PDB entry 9GC6 | X-ray diffraction, 1.90 A resolution | chain A

== Chain A ==
Name: Epidermal growth factor receptor
From: Homo sapiens
Notes: EC 2.7.10.1
UniProtKB: P00533 (EGFR_HUMAN); residues 695-1022 here = UniProt positions 695-1022
Amino-acid sequence (330 residues; numbered 693 to 1022; the number before each row is that of its first residue):
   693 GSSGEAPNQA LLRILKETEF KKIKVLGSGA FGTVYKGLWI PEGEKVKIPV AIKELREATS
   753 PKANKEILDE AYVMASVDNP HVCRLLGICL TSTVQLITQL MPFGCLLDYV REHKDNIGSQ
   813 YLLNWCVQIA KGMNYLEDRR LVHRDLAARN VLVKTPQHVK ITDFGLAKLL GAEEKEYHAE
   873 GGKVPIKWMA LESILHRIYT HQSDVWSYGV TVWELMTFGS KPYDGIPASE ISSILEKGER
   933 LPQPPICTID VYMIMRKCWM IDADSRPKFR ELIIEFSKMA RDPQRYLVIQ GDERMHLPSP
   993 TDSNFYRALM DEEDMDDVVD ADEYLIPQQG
Not modelled in the structure: 693-697, 750-754, 862-875, 1015-1022
Covalently attached groups: compound A1IZ9 linked to C797
Differences from the reference sequence: expression tag (693-694); engineered mutation R948 (Val in P00533)
Small-molecule neighbours: A1IZ9 (1-[2-[5-fluoranyl-4-(2-fluorophenyl)pyridin-2-yl]-3-pyrimidin-4-yl-4,6-dihydropyrrolo[3,4-d]imidazol-5-yl]propan-1-one): L718, V726, A743, I744, K745, M766, C775, L777, L788, I789, T790, Q791, L792, M793, G796, D800, R841, L844, T854, D855, F856, L858
UniProt features mapped onto this chain:
  - active site: D837 (Proton acceptor)
  - binding site (ATP): L718 to V726, K745, T790, Q791, D855
  - site: Y1016 (Important for interaction with PIK3C2B)
  - modified residue: S695 (Phosphoserine), K745 (N6-(2-hydroxyisobutyryl)lysine), Y869 (Phosphotyrosine), S991 (Phosphoserine), S995 (Phosphoserine), Y998 (Phosphotyrosine), Y1016 (Phosphotyrosine)
  - cross-link (Glycyl lysine isopeptide (Lys-Gly)): K716 (interchain with G-Cter in ubiquitin), K737 (interchain with G-Cter in ubiquitin), K754 (interchain with G-Cter in ubiquitin), K757 (interchain with G-Cter in ubiquitin), K867 (interchain with G-Cter in ubiquitin), K929 (interchain with G-Cter in ubiquitin), K960 (interchain with G-Cter in ubiquitin), K970 (interchain with G-Cter in ubiquitin)
  - natural variant: E709 (E709A: Found in a lung cancer sample; E709G: Found in a lung cancer sample; E709K: Found in a lung cancer sample), G719 (G719A: Found in a lung cancer sample; G719C: Found in a lung cancer sample; G719D: Found in a lung cancer sample; G719S: Found in a lung cancer sample), G724 (G724S: Found in a lung cancer sample), E734 (E734K: Found in a lung cancer sample), E746 to S752 (sequence variant, change not given here; Found in a lung cancer sample), E746 to T751 (sequence variant, change not given here; Found in a lung cancer sample), E746 to A750 (deletion: Found in a lung cancer sample), E746 (deletion: Found in a lung cancer sample), L747 to T751 (deletion: Found in a lung cancer sample), L747 to E749 (deletion: Found in a lung cancer sample), L747 (L747F: Found in a lung cancer sample), R748 (R748P: Found in a lung cancer sample), 12 further natural variant entries in UniProt
  - mutagenesis: P699 (P699A: Reduced phosphorylation), N700 (N700A: Abolishes phosphorylation), L704 (L704A: Abolishes phosphorylation), R705 (R705A: Abolishes phosphorylation), I706 (I706A: Abolishes phosphorylation), K745 (K745A/M: Abolishes kinase activity), D974 (D974A: Strongly reduced phosphorylation), R977 (R977A: Reduced phosphorylation), E1005 to D1006 (Constitutively activated kinase), Y1016 (Y1016F: 50% decrease in interaction with PIK3C2B. 65% decrease in interaction with PIK3C2B; when associated with F-1197. Abolishes interaction with PIK3C2B; when associated with F-1197 and F-1092)

== Summary ==
Compound A1IZ9 is covalently linked to C797. From UniProt: active-site residue D837, 13 ATP-binding residues
and 11 mutagenesis sites.
Chain A is Epidermal growth factor receptor (Homo sapiens); the structure, Highly optimized CNS penetrant
inhibitors of EGFR Exon20 Insertion Mutations, was determined by X-ray diffraction (same publication as 9GC4,
9GC5, 9GDV and 9HBO).
